8EPK - chains B and E of the 3 polymer chains in the assembly; structure by X-ray diffraction, 2.65 A resolution.

Chain B:
Protein: Coagulation factor IXa heavy chain
Organism: Homo sapiens
UniProtKB: P00740 (FA9_HUMAN); the construct lacks a stretch of the UniProt sequence and is renumbered around it, so the offset changes along the chain: 16-36 = UniProt 227-247; 38-60 = UniProt 248-270; 61-95 = UniProt 272-306; 96-129 = UniProt 309-342; 6 more segments
Chain sequence (235 residues; numbered 16 to 245 plus 8 insertion-coded residues; 3 numbers in that range are skipped by the numbering (no residue carries them; nothing is unmodelled there); the number before each row is that of its first residue; a row labelled like 95A-95B holds insertion residues (95A, then the next letters in order)):
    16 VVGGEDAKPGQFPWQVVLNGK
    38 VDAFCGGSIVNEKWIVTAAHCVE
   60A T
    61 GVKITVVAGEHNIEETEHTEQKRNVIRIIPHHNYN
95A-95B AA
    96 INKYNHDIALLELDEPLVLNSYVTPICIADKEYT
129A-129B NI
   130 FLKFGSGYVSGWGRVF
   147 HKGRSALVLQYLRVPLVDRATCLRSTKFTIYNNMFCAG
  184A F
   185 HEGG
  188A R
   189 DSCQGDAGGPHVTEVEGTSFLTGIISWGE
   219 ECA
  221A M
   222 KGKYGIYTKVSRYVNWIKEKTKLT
Differences from the reference sequence: engineered mutation Ala-195 (Ser411 in P00740)
Disulfides: Cys-42/Cys-58, Cys-168/Cys-182, Cys-191/Cys-220
Bound ions: Ca2+: Glu-70, Asn-72, Glu-75, Glu-77, Glu-80
Swiss-Prot annotation at these positions:
  - active site (Charge relay system): His-57, Asp-102
  - binding site (Ca(2+)): Glu-70, Asn-72, Glu-75, Glu-77, Glu-80

Chain E:
Molecule: 31-nt RNA strand
Notes: fragment: 30 RNA residues with 2'-F and 2'-OMe modifications, capped with 5'-hexylamino linker and 3'-inverted deoxy-Thymidine residue (3'-3' linkage)
Sequence (31 nucleotides; each row starts with the number of its first residue):
     1 GUGGXXXXXXXXGXGXXXXGXUGCXXCCXCX
Modified residues: OMG (o2'-methylguanosine-5'-monophosphate) at position 1, OMU (o2'-methyluridine 5'-monophosphate) at position 2, OMG (o2'-methylguanosine-5'-monophosphate) at position 3, OMG (o2'-methylguanosine-5'-monophosphate) at position 4, A2M (2'-O-methyladenosine 5'-(dihydrogen phosphate)) at position 5, CFZ (2'-deoxy-2'-fluorocytidine 5'-(dihydrogen phosphate)) at position 6, UFT (2'-deoxy-2'-fluorouridine 5'-(dihydrogen phosphate)) at position 7, A2M (2'-O-methyladenosine 5'-(dihydrogen phosphate)) at position 8, UFT (2'-deoxy-2'-fluorouridine 5'-(dihydrogen phosphate)) at position 9, A2M (2'-O-methyladenosine 5'-(dihydrogen phosphate)) at position 10, CFZ (2'-deoxy-2'-fluorocytidine 5'-(dihydrogen phosphate)) at position 11, CFZ (2'-deoxy-2'-fluorocytidine 5'-(dihydrogen phosphate)) at position 12, OMG (o2'-methylguanosine-5'-monophosphate) at position 13, CFZ (2'-deoxy-2'-fluorocytidine 5'-(dihydrogen phosphate)) at position 14, OMG (o2'-methylguanosine-5'-monophosphate) at position 15, UFT (2'-deoxy-2'-fluorouridine 5'-(dihydrogen phosphate)) at position 16, A2M (2'-O-methyladenosine 5'-(dihydrogen phosphate)) at position 17, A2M (2'-O-methyladenosine 5'-(dihydrogen phosphate)) at position 18, UFT (2'-deoxy-2'-fluorouridine 5'-(dihydrogen phosphate)) at position 19, OMG (o2'-methylguanosine-5'-monophosphate) at position 20, CFZ (2'-deoxy-2'-fluorocytidine 5'-(dihydrogen phosphate)) at position 21, OMU (o2'-methyluridine 5'-monophosphate) at position 22, OMC (o2'-methylycytidine-5'-monophosphate) at position 24, CFZ (2'-deoxy-2'-fluorocytidine 5'-(dihydrogen phosphate)) at position 25, UFT (2'-deoxy-2'-fluorouridine 5'-(dihydrogen phosphate)) at position 26, OMC (o2'-methylycytidine-5'-monophosphate) at position 27, OMC (o2'-methylycytidine-5'-monophosphate) at position 28, A2M (2'-O-methyladenosine 5'-(dihydrogen phosphate)) at position 29, OMC (o2'-methylycytidine-5'-monophosphate) at position 30, ATD (thymidine-3'-phosphate) at position 31
Bound ions: Mg2+ near G23 (its only coordinating residue here)

Interface between chain B and chain E:
Residue-residue contacts (33):
  Lys-126(B) / UFT_19(E)  sugar contact
  Asn-129A(B) / UFT_9(E)  hydrogen bond to the phosphate
  Lys-132(B) / UFT_9(E)  salt bridge to the phosphate
  Lys-132(B) / CFZ_12(E)  base contact
  Leu-162(B) / UFT_9(E)  base contact
  Val-163(B) / UFT_9(E)  base contact
  Asp-164(B) / UFT_9(E)  base contact
  Asp-164(B) / A2M_10(E)  phosphate contact
  Arg-165(B) / CFZ_6(E)  base contact
  Arg-165(B) / UFT_7(E)  base contact
  Arg-165(B) / OMC_24(E)  base contact
  Arg-165(B) / CFZ_25(E)  base contact
  Arg-165(B) / UFT_26(E)  base contact
  Ala-166(B) / UFT_26(E)  base contact
  Leu-169(B) / UFT_26(E)  base contact
  Leu-169(B) / OMC_27(E)  sugar contact
  Arg-170(B) / OMC_27(E)  phosphate contact
  Lys-173(B) / OMC_27(E)  base contact
  Thr-175(B) / A2M_5(E)  base contact
  Ile-176(B) / CFZ_6(E)  base contact
  Ile-176(B) / UFT_7(E)  sugar contact
  Tyr-177(B) / A2M_5(E)  base contact
  Tyr-177(B) / CFZ_6(E)  phosphate contact
  Tyr-177(B) / UFT_7(E)  phosphate contact
  Asn-178(B) / UFT_7(E)  hydrogen bond to the phosphate
  Phe-181(B) / UFT_9(E)  base contact
  Lys-230(B) / UFT_9(E)  base contact
  Ser-232(B) / UFT_19(E)  base contact
  Arg-233(B) / UFT_19(E)  base contact
  Arg-233(B) / OMG_20(E)  salt bridge to the phosphate
  Tyr-234(B) / UFT_19(E)  base contact
  Val-235(B) / UFT_19(E)  base contact
  Asn-236(B) / UFT_19(E)  base contact
Interface residues without a listed pair, chain B (24 interface residues in all): Met-180, Trp-237
Interface residues without a listed pair, chain E (13 interface residues in all): A2M_8

Overview:
24 residues of chain B and 13 residues of chain E are in contact; the contacts include 2 hydrogen bonds and 2
salt bridges. Among the polar pairs are Asn-129A(B)/UFT_9(E), Asn-178(B)/UFT_7(E) and Lys-132(B)/UFT_9(E).
Here chain B is Coagulation factor IXa heavy chain (Homo sapiens) and chain E is a 31-nt RNA strand. Entry
8EPK (Complex of anticoagulant RNA aptamer and human coagulation factor IXa (S195A)) was determined by X-ray
diffraction together with 8EPC and 8EPH from the same study.
